PDB entry 7T1Z | X-ray diffraction, 2.77 A resolution | chains A and B of the 3 polymer chains in the assembly

[Chain A]
Molecule: S-phase kinase-associated protein 1
From: Homo sapiens
UniProtKB: P63208 (SKP1_HUMAN); aligned to UniProt positions 2-163 over residues 2-163
Amino-acid sequence (149 residues; each row starts with the number of its first residue; note: 14 numbers in that range are skipped by the numbering (no residue carries them; nothing is unmodelled there)):
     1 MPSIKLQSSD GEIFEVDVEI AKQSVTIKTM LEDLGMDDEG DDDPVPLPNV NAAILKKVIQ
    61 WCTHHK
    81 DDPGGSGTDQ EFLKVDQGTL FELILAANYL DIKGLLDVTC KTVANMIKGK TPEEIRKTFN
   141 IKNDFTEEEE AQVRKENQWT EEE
Disordered / not traced: 1, 38-43, 81-89, 160-163
Sequence notes: initiating methionine (1); linker (84-88); conflict T160 (Cys in P63208), E163 (Lys in P63208)
UniProt features mapped onto this chain:
  - modified residue: T131 (Phosphothreonine)
  - cross-link: K142 (Glycyl lysine isopeptide (Lys-Gly) (interchain with G-Cter in SUMO1))

[Chain B]
Molecule: F-box/WD repeat-containing protein 7
From: Homo sapiens
UniProtKB: Q969H0 (FBXW7_HUMAN); residues 263-707 here = UniProt positions 263-707
Amino-acid sequence (457 residues; numbered 251 to 707; the number before each row is that of its first residue):
   251 SHHHHHHGGS GMTQVKHMMQ VIEPQFQRDF ISLLPKELAL YVLSFLEPKD LLQAAQTCRY
   311 WRILAEDNLL WREKCKEEGI DEPLHIKRRK VIKPGFIHSP WKSAYIRQHR IDTNWRRGEL
   371 KSPKVLKGHD DHVITCLQFC GNRIVSGSDD NTLKVWSAVT GKCLRTLVGH TGGVWSSQMR
   431 DNIIISGSTD RTLKVWNAET GECIHTLYGH TSTVRCMHLH EKRVVSGSRD ATLRVWDIET
   491 GQCLHVLMGH VAAVRCVQYD GRRVVSGAYD FMVKVWDPET ETCLHTLQGH TNRVYSLQFD
   551 GIHVVSGSLD TSIRVWDVET GNCIHTLTGH QSLTSGMELK DNILVSGNAD STVKIWDIKT
   611 GQCLQTLQGP NKHQSAVTCL QFNKNFVITS SDDGTVKLWD LKTGEFIRNL VTLESGGSGG
   671 VVWRIRASNT KLVCAVGSRN GTEETKLLVL DFDVDMK
Disordered / not traced: 251-262, 338-342, 706-707
Sequence notes: expression tag (251-262)

[How chain A and chain B interact]
Residue-residue contacts (74):
  Q97(A) - F280(B)
  G98(A) - F280(B)
  L100(A) - F280(B)  hydrophobic
  F101(A) - F280(B)
  F101(A) - L283(B)
  F101(A) - L284(B)  hydrophobic
  I104(A) - F280(B)  hydrophobic
  I104(A) - L288(B)  hydrophobic
  L105(A) - P285(B)
  L105(A) - L288(B)  hydrophobic
  N108(A) - L288(B)
  L116(A) - Y291(B)  hydrophobic
  D117(A) - Y291(B)  hydrogen bond
  C120(A) - Y291(B)  hydrophobic
  C120(A) - V292(B)  hydrophobic
  C120(A) - F295(B)  hydrophobic
  K121(A) - F295(B)
  V123(A) - F280(B)  hydrophobic
  V123(A) - V292(B)  hydrophobic
  A124(A) - V292(B)
  A124(A) - F295(B)  hydrophobic
  A124(A) - L296(B)  hydrophobic
  I127(A) - L296(B)  hydrophobic
  I127(A) - W311(B)  hydrophobic
  K128(A) - L296(B)
  K128(A) - D300(B)
  G129(A) - D300(B)  hydrogen bond (backbone-side chain)
  K130(A) - Q303(B)
  T131(A) - Q303(B)
  P132(A) - Q303(B)
  P132(A) - Q306(B)
  P132(A) - T307(B)
  I135(A) - T307(B)
  I135(A) - W311(B)  hydrophobic
  R136(A) - Q306(B)  hydrogen bond (side chain-backbone)
  R136(A) - T307(B)  hydrogen bond (side chain-backbone)
  F139(A) - D279(B)
  F139(A) - F280(B)  hydrophobic
  F139(A) - W311(B)  hydrophobic
  N140(A) - R278(B)
  N140(A) - D279(B)
  I141(A) - Q277(B)
  I141(A) - D279(B)
  I141(A) - C308(B)  hydrophobic
  I141(A) - W311(B)  hydrophobic
  K142(A) - Q277(B)  hydrogen bond (backbone-side chain)
  K142(A) - C308(B)
  N143(A) - T307(B)
  D144(A) - Q275(B)
  D144(A) - Q277(B)  hydrogen bond
  D144(A) - C308(B)
  D144(A) - R309(B)  hydrogen bond (side chain-backbone)
  F145(A) - Q306(B)
  F145(A) - C308(B)
  F145(A) - R309(B)
  F145(A) - R312(B)
  E149(A) - R309(B)  salt bridge
  Q152(A) - K343(B)
  V153(A) - A305(B)
  V153(A) - Q306(B)
  V153(A) - R312(B)
  K155(A) - R360(B)  hydrogen bond (backbone-side chain)
  E156(A) - R312(B)  salt bridge
  E156(A) - E316(B)
  E156(A) - H348(B)  salt bridge
  E156(A) - K352(B)
  E156(A) - I356(B)
  N157(A) - L302(B)
  N157(A) - A305(B)
  N157(A) - Q306(B)  hydrogen bond (backbone-side chain)
  N157(A) - K352(B)  hydrogen bond
  Q158(A) - H359(B)
  W159(A) - K299(B)
  W159(A) - H359(B)
Other interface residues (no listed pair), chain A (37 interface residues in all): R154
Other interface residues (no listed pair), chain B (34 interface residues in all): L293, A304, Y355

[In short]
Chain A and chain B form an interface of 37 and 34 residues respectively, with 10 hydrogen bonds and 3 salt
bridges. Polar contacts include E149(A)-R309(B), E156(A)-R312(B) and E156(A)-H348(B).
Chain A is S-phase kinase-associated protein 1 and chain B is F-box/WD repeat-containing protein 7, both from
Homo sapiens; the structure, Structure of the Fbw7-Skp1-MycNdegron complex, was determined by X-ray
diffraction together with 7T1Y from the same study.
